Entry 1TWF (X-ray diffraction, 2.30 A resolution); this record covers chains A and E of the 10 polymer chains in the assembly.

[Chain A]
Name: DNA-directed RNA polymerase II largest subunit
From: Saccharomyces cerevisiae
Notes: EC 2.7.7.6
Reference sequence: P04050 (RPB1_YEAST); residues 1-1733 here = UniProt positions 1-1733
Chain sequence (1733 residues; numbered 1 to 1733; the number before each row is that of its first residue):
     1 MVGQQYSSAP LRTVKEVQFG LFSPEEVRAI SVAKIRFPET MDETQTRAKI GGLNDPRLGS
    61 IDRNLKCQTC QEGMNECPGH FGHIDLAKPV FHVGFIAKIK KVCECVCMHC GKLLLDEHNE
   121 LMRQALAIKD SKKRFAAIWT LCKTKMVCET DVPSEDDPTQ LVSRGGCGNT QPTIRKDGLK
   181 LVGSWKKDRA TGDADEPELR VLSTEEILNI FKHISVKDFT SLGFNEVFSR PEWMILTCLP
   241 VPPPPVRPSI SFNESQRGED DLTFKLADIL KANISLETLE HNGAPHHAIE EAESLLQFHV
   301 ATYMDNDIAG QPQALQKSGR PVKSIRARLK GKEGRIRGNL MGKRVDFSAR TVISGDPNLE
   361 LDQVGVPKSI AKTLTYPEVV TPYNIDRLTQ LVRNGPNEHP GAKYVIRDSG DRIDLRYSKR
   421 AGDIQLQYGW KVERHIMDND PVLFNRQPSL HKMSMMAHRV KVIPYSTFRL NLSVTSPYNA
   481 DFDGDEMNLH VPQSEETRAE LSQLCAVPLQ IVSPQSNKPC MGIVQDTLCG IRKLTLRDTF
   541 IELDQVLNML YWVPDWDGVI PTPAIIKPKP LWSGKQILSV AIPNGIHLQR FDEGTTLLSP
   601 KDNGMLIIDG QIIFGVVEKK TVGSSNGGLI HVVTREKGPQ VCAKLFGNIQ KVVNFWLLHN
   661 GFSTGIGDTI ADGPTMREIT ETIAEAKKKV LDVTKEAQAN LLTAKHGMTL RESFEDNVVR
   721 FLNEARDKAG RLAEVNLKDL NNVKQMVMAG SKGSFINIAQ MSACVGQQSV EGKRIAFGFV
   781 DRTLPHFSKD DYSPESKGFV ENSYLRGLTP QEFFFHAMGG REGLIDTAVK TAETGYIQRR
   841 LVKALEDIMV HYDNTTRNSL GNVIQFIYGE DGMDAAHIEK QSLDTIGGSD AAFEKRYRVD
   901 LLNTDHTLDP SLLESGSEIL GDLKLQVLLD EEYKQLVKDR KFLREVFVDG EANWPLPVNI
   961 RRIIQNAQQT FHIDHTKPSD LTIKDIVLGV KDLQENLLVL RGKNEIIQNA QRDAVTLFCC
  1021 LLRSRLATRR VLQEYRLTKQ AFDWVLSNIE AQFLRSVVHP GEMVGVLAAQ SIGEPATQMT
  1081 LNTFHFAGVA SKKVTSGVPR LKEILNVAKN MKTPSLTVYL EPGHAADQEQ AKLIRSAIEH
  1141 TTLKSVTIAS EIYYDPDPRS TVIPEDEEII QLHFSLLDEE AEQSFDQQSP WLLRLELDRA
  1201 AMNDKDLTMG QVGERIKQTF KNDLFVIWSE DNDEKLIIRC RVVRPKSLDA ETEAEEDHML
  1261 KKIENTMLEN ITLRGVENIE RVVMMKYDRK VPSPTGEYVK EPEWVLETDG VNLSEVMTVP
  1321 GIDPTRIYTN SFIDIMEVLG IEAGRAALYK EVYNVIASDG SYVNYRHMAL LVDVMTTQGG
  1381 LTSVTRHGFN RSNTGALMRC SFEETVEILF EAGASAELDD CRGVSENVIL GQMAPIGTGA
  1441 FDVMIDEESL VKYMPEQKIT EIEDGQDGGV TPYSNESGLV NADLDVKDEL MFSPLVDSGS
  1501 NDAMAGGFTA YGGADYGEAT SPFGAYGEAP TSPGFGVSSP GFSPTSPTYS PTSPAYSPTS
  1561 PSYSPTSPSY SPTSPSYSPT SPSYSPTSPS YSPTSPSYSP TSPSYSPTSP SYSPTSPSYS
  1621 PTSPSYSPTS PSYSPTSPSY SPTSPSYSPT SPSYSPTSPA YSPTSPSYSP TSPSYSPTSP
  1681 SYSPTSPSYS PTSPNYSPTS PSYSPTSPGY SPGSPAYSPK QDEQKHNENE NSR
Not modelled in the structure: 1, 1082-1091, 1177-1186, 1244-1253, 1451-1733
Bound ions: Zn2+ site 1: C67, C70, C77, H80; Zn2+ site 2: C107, C110, C148, C167; Mn2+ site 1: D481, D483, D485 (together with UTP); Mn2+ site 2: D481, D483 (together with UTP) (shared with 1 residue of chain B)
Ligand contacts: UTP (uridine 5'-triphosphate): D481, D483, D485

[Chain E]
Name: DNA-directed RNA polymerases I, II, and III 27 kDa polypeptide
From: Saccharomyces cerevisiae
Notes: EC 2.7.7.6
Reference sequence: P20434 (RPB5_YEAST); residue numbers follow UniProt; this construct covers 1-215
Chain sequence (215 residues; numbered 1 to 215; the number before each row is that of its first residue):
     1 MDQENERNIS RLWRAFRTVK EMVKDRGYFI TQEEVELPLE DFKAKYCDSM GRPQRKMMSF
    61 QANPTEESIS KFPDMGSLWV EFCDEPSVGV KTMKTFVIHI QEKNFQTGIF VYQNNITPSA
   121 MKLVPSIPPA TIETFNEAAL VVNITHHELV PKHIRLSSDE KRELLKRYRL KESQLPRIQR
   181 ADPVALYLGL KRGEVVKIIR KSETSGRYAS YRICM

[Chain A / chain E interface]
Contacting residue pairs - 91 pairs, chain A then chain E:
  E120(A) - K122(E)
  K129(A) - M215(E)
  E155(A) - K122(E)
  E155(A) - P125(E)
  D156(A) - S126(E)
  R857(A) - Y168(E)  hydrogen bond (side chain-backbone)
  R857(A) - L170(E)
  L860(A) - Q174(E)
  G861(A) - Q174(E)  hydrogen bond (backbone-side chain)
  N862(A) - S173(E)
  N862(A) - Q174(E)
  V863(A) - L170(E)  hydrophobic
  V863(A) - Q174(E)  hydrogen bond (backbone-backbone)
  V863(A) - P176(E)
  Q865(A) - Y208(E)
  F866(A) - Y168(E)
  F866(A) - L175(E)  hydrophobic
  F866(A) - P176(E)
  F866(A) - Y208(E)  hydrogen bond (backbone-side chain)
  F866(A) - S210(E)
  F866(A) - Y211(E)  hydrophobic
  I867(A) - Y208(E)  hydrophobic
  G869(A) - T204(E)  hydrogen bond (backbone-side chain)
  E870(A) - R200(E)  salt bridge
  E870(A) - S202(E)  hydrogen bond
  E870(A) - T204(E)
  E870(A) - S205(E)  hydrogen bond (backbone-side chain)
  E870(A) - Y208(E)
  D871(A) - T204(E)  hydrogen bond
  F942(A) - K201(E)
  F942(A) - G206(E)
  F942(A) - R207(E)
  V946(A) - K201(E)
  V946(A) - S202(E)
  W954(A) - E203(E)
  L956(A) - T204(E)
  N1004(A) - R167(E)
  I1006(A) - E163(E)
  I1006(A) - L164(E)  hydrophobic
  I1006(A) - R167(E)
  I1006(A) - Y168(E)  hydrophobic
  A1010(A) - Y168(E)
  D1013(A) - S205(E)
  D1013(A) - G206(E)  hydrogen bond (backbone-backbone)
  D1013(A) - R207(E)  salt bridge
  A1014(A) - S205(E)
  T1016(A) - G206(E)
  L1017(A) - E203(E)
  L1017(A) - T204(E)
  L1017(A) - S205(E)
  L1017(A) - G206(E)
  M1317(A) - V142(E)
  T1318(A) - R11(E)
  T1318(A) - R14(E)  hydrogen bond (backbone-side chain)
  T1318(A) - V141(E)
  P1324(A) - H147(E)  hydrogen bond (backbone-side chain)
  T1325(A) - H146(E)  hydrogen bond (side chain-backbone)
  T1325(A) - H147(E)  hydrogen bond (backbone-side chain)
  T1325(A) - E148(E)  hydrogen bond (backbone-backbone)
  R1326(A) - E148(E)  salt bridge
  I1327(A) - H147(E)  hydrogen bond (backbone-side chain)
  I1335(A) - L149(E)  hydrophobic
  E1337(A) - P183(E)
  V1338(A) - I144(E)
  V1338(A) - P183(E)
  L1339(A) - I144(E)  hydrophobic
  L1339(A) - H147(E)
  L1339(A) - V150(E)
  L1339(A) - V184(E)
  G1340(A) - D182(E)
  G1340(A) - P183(E)
  I1341(A) - D182(E)  hydrogen bond (backbone-side chain)
  I1341(A) - R212(E)
  E1342(A) - P151(E)
  E1342(A) - H153(E)
  E1342(A) - I198(E)
  E1342(A) - R200(E)  salt bridge
  E1342(A) - R212(E)  salt bridge
  A1343(A) - L149(E)
  A1343(A) - V150(E)  hydrophobic
  R1345(A) - R200(E)
  A1346(A) - L149(E)  hydrophobic
  Y1349(A) - E203(E)
  Y1365(A) - E203(E)
  R1366(A) - T204(E)
  T1376(A) - R212(E)  hydrogen bond (backbone-side chain)
  T1377(A) - P176(E)
  T1377(A) - R177(E)  hydrogen bond (backbone-backbone)
  Q1378(A) - R177(E)
  G1379(A) - R177(E)  hydrogen bond (backbone-backbone)
  G1379(A) - Q179(E)
Also at the interface, not in a pair above, chain A (59 interface residues in all): D157, F947, I1007, R1215, Q1218, V1319, P1320, Y1328, M1336, A1347
Also at the interface, not in a pair above, chain E (50 interface residues in all): E4, K94, A138, R169, I178, R192, A209

[In short]
59 residues of chain A face 50 of chain E across their interface, with 19 hydrogen bonds and 5 salt bridges.
Polar pairs include E870(A)-R200(E), D1013(A)-R207(E) and R1326(A)-E148(E). Chain A binds UTP. C67(A), C70(A),
C77(A) and H80(A) form the Zn2+ site 1.
Chain A is DNA-directed RNA polymerase II largest subunit and chain E is DNA-directed RNA polymerases I, II,
and III 27 kDa polypeptide, both from Saccharomyces cerevisiae; the structure, RNA polymerase II complexed
with UTP at 2.3 A resolution, was determined by X-ray diffraction together with 1R9S, 1R9T, 1TWA, 1TWC, 1TWG
and 1TWH from the same study.
